PDB entry 8BUX | X-ray diffraction, 1.86 A resolution | chain A

Chain A:
Molecule: Granule associated Rac and RHOG effector protein 1
From: Homo sapiens
Reference sequence: O15063 (GRRE1_HUMAN); residues 225-553 here = UniProt positions 225-553
Sequence (334 residues; each row starts with the number of its first residue):
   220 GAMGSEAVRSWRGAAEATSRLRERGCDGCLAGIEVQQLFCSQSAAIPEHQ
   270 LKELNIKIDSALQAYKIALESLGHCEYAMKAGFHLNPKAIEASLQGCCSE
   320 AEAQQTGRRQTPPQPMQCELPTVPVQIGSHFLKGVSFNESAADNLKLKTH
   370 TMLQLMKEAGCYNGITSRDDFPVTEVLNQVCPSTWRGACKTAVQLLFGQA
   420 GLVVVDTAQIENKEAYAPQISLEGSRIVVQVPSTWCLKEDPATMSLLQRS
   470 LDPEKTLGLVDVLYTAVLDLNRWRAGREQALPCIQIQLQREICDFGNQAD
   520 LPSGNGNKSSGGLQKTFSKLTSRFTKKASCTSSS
Not modelled in the structure: 329-333, 378-386, 510-530, 544-553
Modified / non-standard residues: Mse222 (selenomethionine); Mse298, Mse335, Mse371, Mse375, Mse463 (selenomethionine; parent Met)
Construct notes: expression tag (220-224)
Bound ions: Mg2+: Glu235, Ser238
Ligand contacts:
  - malonate ion (MLI), molecule 1: Glu242, Arg243, Ala283
  - malonate ion (MLI), molecule 2: Glu394, Gln398, Ala485, Val486, Leu487, Gln498, Ala499, Leu500, Pro501
What the authors report for this chain:
  - mutagenesis - A461R: abolished binding to Rab35
  - mutagenesis - A461R: unchanged binding to Rac1

In short:
Bound to chain A: malonate ion. The Mg2+ site is built by Glu235 and Ser238. From the paper: A461R abolishes
binding to Rab35; A461R leaves binding to Rac1 unchanged.
Chain A is Granule associated Rac and RHOG effector protein 1 (Homo sapiens); the structure, Rab-binding
domain of human MiniBAR, was determined by X-ray diffraction, deposited together with 8BUY.
